PDB entry 1HE4 | X-ray diffraction, 1.40 A resolution | chain A

# Chain A
Protein: Biliverdin IX beta reductase
Organism: Homo sapiens
Notes: EC 1.3.1.24
UniProt: P30043 (FLRE_HUMAN); residues 2-205 here correspond to UniProt positions 1-204 (UniProt number = residue number - 1)
Chain sequence (206 residues; row label = number of the first residue in the row):
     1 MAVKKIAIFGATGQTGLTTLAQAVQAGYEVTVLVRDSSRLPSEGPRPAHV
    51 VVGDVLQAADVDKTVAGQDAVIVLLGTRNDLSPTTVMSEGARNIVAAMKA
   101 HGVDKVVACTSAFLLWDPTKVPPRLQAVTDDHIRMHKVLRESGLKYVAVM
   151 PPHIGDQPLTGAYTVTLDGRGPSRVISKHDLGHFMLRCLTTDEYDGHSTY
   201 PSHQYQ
Unresolved in the structure: 206
Small-molecule neighbours:
  - FMN (flavin mononucleotide): Asn79, Leu81, Ser111, Ala112, Phe113, Trp116, Leu125, Val128, His132, Pro151, Pro152, His153
  - NADP (NAP; NADP nicotinamide-adenine-dinucleotide phosphate): Gly10, Ala11, Thr12, Gly13, Gln14, Thr15, Gly16, Arg35, Arg39, Asp54, Val55, Leu56, Leu74, Leu75, Gly76, Thr77, Arg78, Val86, Met87, Cys109, Thr110, Ser111, Val128, His132, Pro151, Pro152, His153, Ile154

# Overview
Bound to chain A: NADP and flavin mononucleotide.
Chain A is Biliverdin IX beta reductase (Homo sapiens); the structure, Human biliverdin IX beta reductase:
NADP/FMN ternary complex, was determined by X-ray diffraction together with 1HDO, 1HE2, 1HE3 and 1HE5 from the
same study.
